7YFC - chains B and G of the 6 polymer chains in the assembly; structure by electron microscopy, 3.00 A resolution.

Chain B:
Molecule: Guanine nucleotide-binding protein G(I)/G(S)/G(T) subunit beta-1
Organism: Homo sapiens
Reference sequence: P62873 (GBB1_HUMAN); numbering as in UniProt (aligned over 2-340)
Chain sequence (388 residues; row label = number of the first residue in the row; numbers below 1 keep their minus sign (Met-21 is residue -21)):
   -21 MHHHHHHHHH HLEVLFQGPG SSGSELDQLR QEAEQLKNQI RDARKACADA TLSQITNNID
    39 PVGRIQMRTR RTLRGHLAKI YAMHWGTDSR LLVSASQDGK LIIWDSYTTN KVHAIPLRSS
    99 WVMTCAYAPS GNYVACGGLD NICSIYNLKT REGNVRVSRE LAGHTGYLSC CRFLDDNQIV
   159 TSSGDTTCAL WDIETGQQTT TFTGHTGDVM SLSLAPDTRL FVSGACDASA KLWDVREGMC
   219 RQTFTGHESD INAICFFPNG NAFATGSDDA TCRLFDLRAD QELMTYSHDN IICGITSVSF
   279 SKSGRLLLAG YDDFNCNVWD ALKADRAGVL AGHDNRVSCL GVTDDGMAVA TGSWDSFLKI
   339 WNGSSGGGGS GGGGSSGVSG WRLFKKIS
Disordered / not traced: -21 to 1, 344-366
Differences from the reference sequence: initiating methionine (-21); expression tag (-20 to 1, 341-366)
UniProt features mapped onto this chain:
  - modified residue: Ser2 (N-acetylserine), His266 (Phosphohistidine)
  - natural variant: Leu30 (L30F: In MRD42; uncertain significance), Arg52 (R52G: In MRD42), Gly64 (G64V: In MRD42), Asp76 (D76E: In MRD42; D76G: In MRD42), Gly77 (G77S: In MRD42), Lys78 (K78R: In MRD42), Ile80 (I80N: In MRD42; I80T: In MRD42), His91 (H91R: In MRD42; uncertain significance), Ala92 (A92T: In MRD42), Pro94 (P94S: In MRD42), Leu95 (L95P: In MRD42), Arg96 (R96L: In MRD42), 5 further natural variant entries in UniProt

Chain G:
Molecule: Guanine nucleotide-binding protein G(I)/G(S)/G(O) subunit gamma-2
Organism: Homo sapiens
Reference sequence: P59768 (GBG2_HUMAN); residues 1-71 here = UniProt positions 1-71
Chain sequence (71 residues; numbered 1 to 71; the number before each row is that of its first residue):
     1 MASNNTASIA QARKLVEQLK MEANIDRIKV SKAAADLMAY CEAHAKEDPL LTPVPASENP
    61 FREKKFFCAI L
Disordered / not traced: 1-4, 63-71
UniProt features mapped onto this chain:
  - modified residue: Ala2 (N-acetylalanine), Cys68 (Cysteine methyl ester)
  - lipidation: Cys68 (S-geranylgeranyl cysteine)

Interface between chain B and chain G:
Contacting residue pairs (84):
  Leu4(B) - Ile9(G)  hydrophobic
  Leu7(B) - Ile9(G)
  Leu7(B) - Ala12(G)  hydrophobic
  Leu7(B) - Arg13(G)
  Leu7(B) - Val16(G)
  Arg8(B) - Ser8(G)
  Ala11(B) - Leu19(G)
  Leu14(B) - Val16(G)
  Leu14(B) - Leu19(G)  hydrophobic
  Leu14(B) - Lys20(G)
  Ile18(B) - Ala23(G)  hydrophobic
  Ile18(B) - Arg27(G)
  Ala21(B) - Arg27(G)
  Cys25(B) - Arg27(G)  hydrogen bond (side chain-backbone)
  Cys25(B) - Ile28(G)
  Cys25(B) - Lys29(G)
  Cys25(B) - Val30(G)  hydrogen bond (backbone-backbone)
  Ala26(B) - Val30(G)  hydrophobic
  Asp27(B) - Ser31(G)  hydrogen bond
  Ala28(B) - Val30(G)
  Ala28(B) - Ser31(G)
  Leu30(B) - Ala34(G)  hydrophobic
  Ile33(B) - Ser31(G)
  Ile33(B) - Ala34(G)  hydrophobic
  Ile33(B) - Met38(G)  hydrophobic
  Ile37(B) - Met38(G)  hydrophobic
  Val40(B) - Leu51(G)  hydrophobic
  Met45(B) - Leu50(G)  hydrophobic
  Arg48(B) - Asn59(G)
  Arg48(B) - Phe61(G)
  Arg49(B) - Phe61(G)
  Arg49(B) - Arg62(G)
  Ser84(B) - Phe61(G)
  Tyr85(B) - Pro60(G)
  Tyr85(B) - Phe61(G)  hydrophobic
  Cys218(B) - Gln18(G)
  Cys218(B) - Glu22(G)
  Arg219(B) - Glu22(G)
  Gln220(B) - Ile25(G)
  Thr221(B) - Glu22(G)  hydrogen bond
  Phe235(B) - Tyr40(G)  hydrophobic
  Phe235(B) - Cys41(G)  hydrophobic
  Pro236(B) - Tyr40(G)
  Asn237(B) - Tyr40(G)
  Asp254(B) - Ala33(G)
  Arg256(B) - Asp26(G)
  Arg256(B) - Arg27(G)
  Arg256(B) - Ile28(G)  hydrogen bond (backbone-backbone)
  Arg256(B) - Asp36(G)  salt bridge
  Ala257(B) - Ile28(G)
  Asp258(B) - Ile25(G)
  Asp258(B) - Arg27(G)  salt bridge
  Gln259(B) - Val30(G)
  Leu261(B) - Val30(G)  hydrophobic
  Leu261(B) - Leu37(G)  hydrophobic
  Ser279(B) - Asp48(G)  hydrogen bond
  Ser279(B) - Leu50(G)
  Lys280(B) - Tyr40(G)
  Lys280(B) - Glu47(G)
  Lys280(B) - Asp48(G)
  Ser281(B) - Tyr40(G)
  Ser281(B) - Cys41(G)  hydrogen bond (side chain-backbone)
  Ser281(B) - His44(G)
  Ser281(B) - Asp48(G)
  Gly282(B) - Cys41(G)
  Arg283(B) - Cys41(G)
  Leu284(B) - Leu50(G)
  Leu284(B) - Leu51(G)  hydrophobic
  Leu300(B) - Cys41(G)  hydrophobic
  Asp323(B) - Pro49(G)
  Gly324(B) - Pro49(G)
  Gly324(B) - Leu50(G)
  Met325(B) - Pro49(G)  hydrophobic
  Met325(B) - Val54(G)  hydrophobic
  Met325(B) - Asn59(G)
  Met325(B) - Pro60(G)
  Ala326(B) - Phe61(G)  hydrophobic
  Val327(B) - Leu50(G)  hydrophobic
  Asn340(B) - Asn59(G)  hydrogen bond
  Gly341(B) - Pro53(G)
  Ser342(B) - Pro53(G)
  Ser343(B) - Pro53(G)
  Ser343(B) - Val54(G)
  Ser343(B) - Pro55(G)
Interface residues without a listed pair, chain B (61 interface residues in all): Glu10, Lys15, Gln17, Arg22, Thr34, Ile43, Trp63, Ser67, Ala240, Leu252, Val320, Ile338
Interface residues without a listed pair, chain G (38 interface residues in all): Ala45

Summary:
61 residues of chain B face 38 of chain G across their interface, with 8 hydrogen bonds and 2 salt bridges.
Among the polar pairs are Arg256(B)-Asp36(G), Asp258(B)-Arg27(G) and Cys25(B)-Arg27(G).
Here chain B is Guanine nucleotide-binding protein G(I)/G(S)/G(T) subunit beta-1 and chain G is Guanine
nucleotide-binding protein G(I)/G(S)/G(O) subunit gamma-2, both from Homo sapiens. Entry 7YFC (Cryo-EM
structure of the histamine-bound histamine H4 receptor and Gq complex) was determined by electron microscopy
together with 7YFD from the same study.
